8CSL - chains K and L of the 19 polymer chains in the assembly; structure by electron microscopy, 25.00 A resolution (very low resolution: no residue pairs are listed; an interface is given only as per-side residue counts).

Chain K:
Name: Blood group Rh(CE) polypeptide
Source organism: Homo sapiens
UniProt: P18577 (RHCE_HUMAN); residue numbers follow UniProt; this construct covers 1-417
Sequence (417 residues; numbered 1 to 417; the number before each row is that of its first residue):
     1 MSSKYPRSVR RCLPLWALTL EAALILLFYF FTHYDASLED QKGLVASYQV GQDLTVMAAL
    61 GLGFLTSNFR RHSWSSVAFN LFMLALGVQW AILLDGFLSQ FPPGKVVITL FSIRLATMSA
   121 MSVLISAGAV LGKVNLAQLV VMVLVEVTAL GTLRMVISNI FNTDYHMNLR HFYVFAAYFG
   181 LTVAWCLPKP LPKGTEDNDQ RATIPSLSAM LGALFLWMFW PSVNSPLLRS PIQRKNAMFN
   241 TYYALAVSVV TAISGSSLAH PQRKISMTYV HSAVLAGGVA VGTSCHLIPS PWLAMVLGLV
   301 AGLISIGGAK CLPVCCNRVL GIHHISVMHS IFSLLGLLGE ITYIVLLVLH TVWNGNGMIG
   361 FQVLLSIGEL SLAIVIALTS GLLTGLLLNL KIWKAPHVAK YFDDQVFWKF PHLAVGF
Not modelled in the structure: 1, 36-40, 101-104, 191-199, 316-324, 351-359

Chain L:
Name: Ammonium transporter Rh type A
Source organism: Homo sapiens
UniProt: Q02094 (RHAG_HUMAN); residues 1-409 here = UniProt positions 1-409
Sequence (409 residues; row label = number of the first residue in the row):
     1 MRFTFPLMAI VLEIAMIVLF GLFVEYETDQ TVLEQLNITK PTDMGIFFEL YPLFQDVHVM
    61 IFVGFGFLMT FLKKYGFSSV GINLLVAALG LQWGTIVQGI LQSQGQKFNI GIKNMINADF
   121 SAATVLISFG AVLGKTSPTQ MLIMTILEIV FFAHNEYLVS EIFKASDIGA SMTIHAFGAY
   181 FGLAVAGILY RSGLRKGHEN EESAYYSDLF AMIGTLFLWM FWPSFNSAIA EPGDKQCRAI
   241 VNTYFSLAAC VLTAFAFSSL VEHRGKLNMV HIQNATLAGG VAVGTCADMA IHPFGSMIIG
   301 SIAGMVSVLG YKFLTPLFTT KLRIHDTCGV HNLHGLPGVV GGLAGIVAVA MGASNTSMAM
   361 QAAALGSSIG TAVVGGLMTG LILKLPLWGQ PSDQNCYDDS VYWKVPKTR
Not modelled in the structure: 27-47

Chain K / chain L interface:
At this resolution (25 A) residue pairs are not listed: 8 residues of chain K and 7 of chain L lie at the interface.

Overview:
8 residues of chain K and 7 residues of chain L are in contact.
Here chain K is Blood group Rh(CE) polypeptide and chain L is Ammonium transporter Rh type A, both from Homo
sapiens. Entry 8CSL (Sub-tomogram averaging of erythrocyte ankyrin-1 complex) was determined by electron
microscopy together with 7UZ3, 7UZQ, 7UZU, 7V07, 7V0K, 7V0M and 10 further entries from the same study.
